PDB entry 6O02 | X-ray diffraction, 2.95 A resolution | chains A and B

# Chain A
Name: E3 ubiquitin-protein ligase CBL
Source organism: Homo sapiens
Notes: EC 2.3.2.27
Reference sequence: P22681 (CBL_HUMAN); residues 47-353 here = UniProt positions 47-353
Amino-acid sequence (309 residues; numbered 45 to 353; the number before each row is that of its first residue):
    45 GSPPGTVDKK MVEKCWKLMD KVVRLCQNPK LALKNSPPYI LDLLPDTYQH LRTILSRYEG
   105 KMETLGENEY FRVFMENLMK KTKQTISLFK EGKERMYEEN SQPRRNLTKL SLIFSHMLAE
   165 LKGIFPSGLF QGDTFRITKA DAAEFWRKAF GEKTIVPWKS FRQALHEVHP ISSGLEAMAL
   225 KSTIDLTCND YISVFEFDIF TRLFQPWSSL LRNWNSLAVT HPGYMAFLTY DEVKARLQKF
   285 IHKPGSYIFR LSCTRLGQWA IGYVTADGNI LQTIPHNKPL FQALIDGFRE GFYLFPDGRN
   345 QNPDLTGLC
Unresolved in the structure: 45-47
Sequence notes: expression tag (45-46)
UniProt features mapped onto this chain:
  - region: L352, C353 (Linker)
  - binding site (Ca(2+)): D229, T231, N233, Y235, E240
  - binding site (4-O-phospho-L-tyrosine): R294
  - natural variant: K287 (K287R: Found in patients with acute myeloid leukemia; uncertain significance)
  - mutagenesis: S80 (S80D: Abolishes interaction with ZAP70), P82 (P82A: Abolishes interaction with ZAP70), D229 (D229Q: Abolishes interaction with ZAP70), E240 (E240S: Abolishes interaction with ZAP70), R294 (R294K: Abolishes interaction with ZAP70), G306 (G306E: Abolishes interaction with ZAP70 and EPHB1, but does not affect interaction with SLA. Reduces ubiquitination and therefore proteasomal degradation of SPRED2)

# Chain B
Name: Monobody (MC3)
Source organism: synthetic construct
Notes: antibody fragment or engineered binder
Amino-acid sequence (97 residues; numbered 1 to 97; the number before each row is that of its first residue):
     1 GSVSSVPTKL EVVAATPTSL LISWDAPAVT VDFYLITYGE TGAAGSYFQA FEVPGSKSTA
    61 TISGLKPGVD YTITIYAEYY YEDGYYIYSP ISINYRT
Unresolved in the structure: 1-3

# Interface between chain A and chain B
Contacting residue pairs (14):
  K127(A) with Y80(B), hydrogen bond (backbone-side chain); E82(B), salt bridge
  Q128(A) with Y80(B); Y85(B)
  S131(A) with Y80(B); Y85(B)
  Q146(A) with E52(B), hydrogen bond
  N150(A) with E52(B)
  G218(A) with A26(B)
  M222(A) with A26(B), hydrophobic; P27(B); G55(B); S56(B)
  D234(A) with T30(B)
Also at the interface, not in a pair above, chain A (11 interface residues in all): K124, L219, S226
Also at the interface, not in a pair above, chain B (12 interface residues in all): D32, K57, S58

# Overview
Chain A and chain B form an interface of 11 and 12 residues respectively, with 2 hydrogen bonds and 1 salt
bridge. Polar contacts include K127(A)-E82(B), K127(A)-Y80(B) and Q146(A)-E52(B).
Chain A is E3 ubiquitin-protein ligase CBL (Homo sapiens) and chain B is Monobody (MC3) (synthetic construct);
the structure, Monobody (MC3) bound to tyrosine kinase binding domain of E3 ubiquitin ligase CBL, was
determined by X-ray diffraction.
